Entry 8WLD (electron microscopy, 3.48 A resolution); this record covers chains R and O of the 15 polymer chains in the assembly.

Chain R:
Name: SIR2-like domain-containing protein
Organism: Paenibacillus sp. 453mf
Reference sequence: A0A1I6T0R8 (A0A1I6T0R8_9BACL); residue numbers follow UniProt; this construct covers 1-381
Sequence (381 residues; row label = number of the first residue in the row):
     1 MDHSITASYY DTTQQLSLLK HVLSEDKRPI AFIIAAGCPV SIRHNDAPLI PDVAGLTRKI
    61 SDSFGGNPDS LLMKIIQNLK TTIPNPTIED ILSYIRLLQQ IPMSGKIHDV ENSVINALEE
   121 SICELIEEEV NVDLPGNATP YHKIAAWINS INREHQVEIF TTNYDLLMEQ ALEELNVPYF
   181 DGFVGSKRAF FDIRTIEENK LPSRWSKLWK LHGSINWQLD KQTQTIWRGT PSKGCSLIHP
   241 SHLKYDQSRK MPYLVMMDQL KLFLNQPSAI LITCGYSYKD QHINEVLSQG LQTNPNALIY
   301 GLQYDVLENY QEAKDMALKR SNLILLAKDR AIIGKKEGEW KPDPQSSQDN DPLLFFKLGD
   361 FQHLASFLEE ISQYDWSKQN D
Unresolved in the structure: 1-7, 65-68, 246-250, 343-353, 374-381

Chain O:
Name: Helicase HerA central domain-containing protein
Organism: Paenibacillus sp. 453mf
Reference sequence: A0A1I6T0T5 (A0A1I6T0T5_9BACL); residues 7-696 here correspond to UniProt positions 1-690 (UniProt number = residue number - 6)
Sequence (696 residues; row label = number of the first residue in the row):
     1 MIGVNRMTEA STYIGTVQDV NGANIRVVLD INTISSLKFV DGQGYRIGQI GSFVRIPIGY
    61 INLFGIVSQV GAGAVPDKLL EVEPYGHRWI SVQLVGEEGI KKEFERGVSQ YPTIGDKVHI
   121 VTEPDLKKIY GTQNKKYISL GNIASVDSIP ALVNIDTLVT RHSAVLGSTG SGKSTTVTSI
   181 LQRISDMSQF PSARIIVFDI HGEYAAAFKG KAKVYKVTPS NNELKLSIPY WALTCDEFLS
   241 VAFGGLEGSG RNALIDKIYE LKLQTLKRQE YEGINEDSLT VDTPIPFSIH KLWFDLYRAE
   301 ISTHYVQGSH SEENEALLLG EDGNPVQKGD SLKVVPPIYM PHTQAQGATK IYLSNRGKNI
   361 RKPLEGLASL LKDPRYEFLF NADDWSVNLD GKTNKDLDAL LETWVGSEES ISIFDLSGMP
   421 SSILDTLIGI LIRILYDSLF WSRNQPEGGR ERPLLVVLEE AHTYLGKDSR GIAIDGVRKI
   481 VKEGRKYGIG MMLVSQRPSE IDSTILSQCG TLFALRMNNS SDRNHVLGAV SDSFEGLMGM
   541 LPTLRTGEAI IIGESVRLPM RTIISPPPFG RRPDSLDPDV TAKWSNNRVQ GDYKEVLTLW
   601 RQKKVRSQRI VENIKRLPVV NEGEMTDMVR EMVTSSNILS IGYEADSMTL EIEFNHGLVY
   661 QYYDVPETLH TELLAAESHG KFFNSQIKNN YRFSRI
Unresolved in the structure: 1-7, 620-635
Differences from the reference sequence: initiating methionine (1); expression tag (2-6)

Chain R / chain O interface:
Contacting residue pairs (13):
  Asp11(R) with Asp147(O)
  Leu18(R) with Leu37(O), hydrophobic; Phe39(O), hydrophobic; Gly44(O)
  His21(R) with Leu37(O); Arg46(O)
  Val22(R) with Phe39(O), hydrophobic
  Arg28(R) with Phe39(O)
  Leu298(R) with Phe39(O), hydrophobic
  Tyr300(R) with Phe39(O)
  Ile324(R) with Gly42(O)
  Ile333(R) with Gly42(O)
  Gly334(R) with Asp41(O)
Also at the interface, not in a pair above, chain R (12 interface residues in all): Tyr9, Ser321
Also at the interface, not in a pair above, chain O (9 interface residues in all): Gln43, Ser148

In short:
12 residues of chain R face 9 of chain O across their interface.
Here chain R is SIR2-like domain-containing protein and chain O is Helicase HerA central domain-containing
protein, both from Paenibacillus sp. 453mf. Entry 8WLD (Cryo-EM structure of SIR2/HerA antiphage complex) was
determined by electron microscopy.
